1E22 - chain A; structure by X-ray diffraction, 2.43 A resolution.

# Chain A
Name: Lysyl-tRNA synthetase
Organism: Escherichia coli
Notes: EC 6.1.1.6
Reference sequence: P14825 (SYK2_ECOLI); residue numbers follow UniProt; this construct covers 1-504
Amino-acid sequence (504 residues; numbered 1 to 504; the number before each row is that of its first residue):
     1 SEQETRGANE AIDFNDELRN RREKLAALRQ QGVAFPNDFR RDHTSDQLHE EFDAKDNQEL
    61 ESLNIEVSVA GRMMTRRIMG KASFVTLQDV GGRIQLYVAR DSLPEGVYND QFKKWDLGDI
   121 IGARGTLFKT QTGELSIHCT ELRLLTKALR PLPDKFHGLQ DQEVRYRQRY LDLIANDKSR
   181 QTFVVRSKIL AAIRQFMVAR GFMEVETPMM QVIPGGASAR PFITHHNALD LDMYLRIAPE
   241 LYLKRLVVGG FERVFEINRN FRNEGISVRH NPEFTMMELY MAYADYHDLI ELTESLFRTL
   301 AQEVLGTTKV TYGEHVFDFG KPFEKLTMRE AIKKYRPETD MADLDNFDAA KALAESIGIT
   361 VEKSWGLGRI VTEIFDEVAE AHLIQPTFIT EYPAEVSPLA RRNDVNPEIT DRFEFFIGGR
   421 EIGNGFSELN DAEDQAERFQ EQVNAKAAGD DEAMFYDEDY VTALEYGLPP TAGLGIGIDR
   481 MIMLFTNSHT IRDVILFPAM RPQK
Not modelled in the structure: 1-10, 154-160, 503-504
Bound ions: Mg2+ site 1: Glu-414, Glu-421 (together with AMP-PCP); Mg2+ site 2: Glu-421 (together with AMP-PCP)
Ligand contacts:
  - AMP-PCP (ACP; phosphomethylphosphonic acid adenylate ester): Arg-262, Glu-264, Arg-269, His-270, Asn-271, Phe-274, Met-276, Glu-380, Glu-414, Glu-421, Ile-422, Gly-423, Asn-424, Gly-477, Arg-480, Ile-491
  - lysine (LYS): Gly-216, Ala-217, Ala-238, Glu-240, Arg-262, Met-276, Glu-278, Tyr-280, Asn-424, Gly-425, Phe-426, Glu-428, Gly-473, Leu-474, Gly-475

# Overview
Bound to chain A: lysine and AMP-PCP. The Mg2+ site 1 is built by Glu-414 and Glu-421.
Chain A is Lysyl-tRNA synthetase (Escherichia coli); the structure, LYSYL-TRNA SYNTHETASE (LYSU) HEXAGONAL
FORM complexed with lysine and the non-hydrolysable atp analogue amp-pcp, was determined by X-ray diffraction
(same publication as 1E1O, 1E1T and 1E24).
